4BSF - chains A and B; structure by X-ray diffraction, 2.76 A resolution.

== Chain A ==
Protein: Haemagglutinin HA1
Organism: Influenza virus A/ANHUI/1/2013 (H7N9)
Notes: fragment: ha1 of trypsin released ectodomain, residues 19-339
UniProtKB: M4YV75 (M4YV75_9INFA); residues 1-321 here correspond to UniProt positions 19-339 (UniProt number = residue number + 18)
Chain sequence (321 residues; each row starts with the number of its first residue):
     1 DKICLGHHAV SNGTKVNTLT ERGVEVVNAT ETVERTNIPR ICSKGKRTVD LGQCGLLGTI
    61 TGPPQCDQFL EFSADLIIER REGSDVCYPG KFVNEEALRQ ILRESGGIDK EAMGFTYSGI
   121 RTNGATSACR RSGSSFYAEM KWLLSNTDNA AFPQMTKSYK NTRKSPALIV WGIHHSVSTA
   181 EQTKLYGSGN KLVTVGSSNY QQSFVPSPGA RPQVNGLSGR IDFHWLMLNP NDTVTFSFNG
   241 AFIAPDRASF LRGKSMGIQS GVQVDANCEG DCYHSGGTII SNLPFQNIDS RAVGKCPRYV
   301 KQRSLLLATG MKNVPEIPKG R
Not modelled in the structure: 318-321
Cystine bridges: Cys42-Cys268, Cys54-Cys66, Cys87-Cys129, Cys272-Cys296
Covalently attached groups: N-acetylglucosamine (NAG) linked to Asn12, Asn28, Asn231

== Chain B ==
Protein: Haemagglutinin HA2
Organism: Influenza virus A/ANHUI/1/2013 (H7N9)
Notes: fragment: ha2 of trypsin released ectodomain, residues 340-516
UniProtKB: M4YV75 (M4YV75_9INFA); residues 1-177 here correspond to UniProt positions 340-516 (UniProt number = residue number + 339)
Chain sequence (177 residues; each row starts with the number of its first residue):
     1 GLFGAIAGFI ENGWEGLIDG WYGFRHQNAQ GEGTAADYKS TQSAIDQITG KLNRLIEKTN
    61 QQFELIDNEF NEVEKQIGNV INWTRDSITE VWSYNAELLV AMENQHTIDL ADSEMDKLYE
   121 RVKRQLRENA EEDGTGCFEI FHKCDDDCMA SIRNNTYDHS KYREEAMQNR IQIDPVK
Not modelled in the structure: 171-177
Cystine bridges: Cys144-Cys148
Covalently attached groups: N-acetylglucosamine (NAG) linked to Asn82

== How chain A and chain B interact ==
Pairs across the interface (132):
  Asp1(A) - Gln27(B)  hydrogen bond (backbone-backbone)
  Asp1(A) - Asn28(B)
  Asp1(A) - Glu139(B)
  Asp1(A) - Ile140(B)  hydrogen bond (backbone-backbone)
  Lys2(A) - His26(B)
  Lys2(A) - Gln27(B)  hydrogen bond (backbone-backbone)
  Lys2(A) - Cys137(B)
  Lys2(A) - Phe138(B)
  Lys2(A) - Met149(B)
  Ile3(A) - Phe24(B)  hydrophobic
  Ile3(A) - Cys137(B)
  Ile3(A) - Phe138(B)  hydrogen bond (backbone-backbone)
  Ile3(A) - Met149(B)  hydrophobic
  Cys4(A) - Trp14(B)
  Cys4(A) - Phe24(B)
  Cys4(A) - Arg25(B)  hydrogen bond (backbone-backbone)
  Cys4(A) - Gly136(B)
  Cys4(A) - Cys137(B)  disulfide
  Leu5(A) - Trp14(B)
  Leu5(A) - Gly23(B)
  Leu5(A) - Phe24(B)  hydrophobic
  Leu5(A) - Leu118(B)  hydrophobic
  Leu5(A) - Tyr119(B)  hydrophobic
  Leu5(A) - Gly136(B)  hydrogen bond (backbone-backbone)
  Leu5(A) - Phe138(B)  hydrophobic
  Gly6(A) - Trp14(B)
  Gly6(A) - Tyr22(B)
  Gly6(A) - Gly23(B)  hydrogen bond (backbone-backbone)
  Gly6(A) - Met115(B)
  His7(A) - Ile6(B)
  His7(A) - Ile10(B)
  His7(A) - Asn12(B)
  His7(A) - Gly13(B)
  His7(A) - Trp14(B)  hydrogen bond (backbone-backbone)
  His7(A) - Trp21(B)
  His8(A) - Trp14(B)
  His8(A) - Leu17(B)
  His8(A) - Gly20(B)
  His8(A) - Trp21(B)  hydrogen bond (backbone-backbone)
  Ala9(A) - Trp14(B)  hydrogen bond (backbone-backbone)
  Ala9(A) - Glu15(B)
  Ser11(A) - Glu15(B)
  Val16(A) - Asn104(B)
  Asn17(A) - Ala101(B)
  Asn17(A) - Asn104(B)  hydrogen bond (backbone-side chain)
  Thr18(A) - Ala101(B)
  Thr18(A) - Gln105(B)  hydrogen bond
  Thr18(A) - Ile108(B)
  Leu19(A) - Ala101(B)
  Leu19(A) - Met102(B)
  Leu19(A) - Gln105(B)  hydrogen bond (backbone-side chain)
  Thr20(A) - Gln105(B)  hydrogen bond (backbone-side chain)
  Val24(A) - Ile108(B)  hydrophobic
  Val26(A) - Ile108(B)  hydrophobic
  Thr30(A) - Leu52(B)
  Glu79(A) - Phe70(B)
  Arg80(A) - Phe70(B)
  Arg81(A) - Phe70(B)
  Glu95(A) - Asn71(B)
  Glu96(A) - Asp67(B)
  Glu96(A) - Asn68(B)  hydrogen bond
  Glu96(A) - Val73(B)
  Gln100(A) - Leu65(B)
  Gln100(A) - Ile66(B)
  Met256(A) - Gln62(B)
  Met256(A) - Phe63(B)
  Met256(A) - Glu64(B)
  Gly257(A) - Leu65(B)
  Ile258(A) - Leu65(B)  hydrophobic
  Gln259(A) - Asn68(B)  hydrogen bond
  Gln259(A) - Glu69(B)  hydrogen bond (side chain-backbone)
  Gln259(A) - Phe70(B)
  Ser260(A) - Phe70(B)
  Ser275(A) - Glu69(B)  hydrogen bond
  Ser281(A) - Lys58(B)
  Asn282(A) - Ile56(B)
  Asn282(A) - Lys58(B)  hydrogen bond
  Pro284(A) - Leu55(B)
  Phe285(A) - Ala96(B)  hydrophobic
  Ser290(A) - Arg85(B)
  Arg291(A) - Asp67(B)  salt bridge
  Arg291(A) - Asn68(B)
  Arg291(A) - Glu69(B)  salt bridge
  Arg291(A) - Arg85(B)
  Val293(A) - Phe63(B)
  Val293(A) - Glu64(B)
  Val293(A) - Leu65(B)
  Gly294(A) - Gln61(B)
  Gly294(A) - Gln62(B)
  Gly294(A) - Phe63(B)  hydrogen bond (backbone-backbone)
  Lys295(A) - Asn60(B)
  Lys295(A) - Gln61(B)
  Lys295(A) - Gln62(B)
  Cys296(A) - Asn60(B)
  Arg298(A) - Asn60(B)  hydrogen bond
  Arg298(A) - Trp92(B)
  Tyr299(A) - Thr89(B)
  Tyr299(A) - Trp92(B)
  Val300(A) - Trp92(B)
  Val300(A) - Ser93(B)
  Lys301(A) - Thr89(B)
  Lys301(A) - Glu90(B)
  Lys301(A) - Ser93(B)  hydrogen bond (backbone-side chain)
  Gln302(A) - Ser93(B)  hydrogen bond (side chain-backbone)
  Gln302(A) - Glu97(B)  hydrogen bond
  Leu305(A) - Ala96(B)  hydrophobic
  Leu305(A) - Glu97(B)
  Leu306(A) - Val100(B)
  Leu306(A) - Asn104(B)  hydrogen bond (backbone-side chain)
  Leu307(A) - Val100(B)  hydrophobic
  Leu307(A) - Glu103(B)
  Leu307(A) - Asn104(B)
  Ala308(A) - Asn104(B)  hydrogen bond (backbone-side chain)
  Ala308(A) - Thr107(B)
  Thr309(A) - Trp21(B)
  Thr309(A) - Ile48(B)
  Thr309(A) - Leu52(B)
  Gly310(A) - Trp21(B)
  Gly310(A) - Thr107(B)
  Met311(A) - Ile6(B)  hydrophobic
  Met311(A) - Trp21(B)
  Met311(A) - Tyr22(B)  hydrophobic
  Met311(A) - Ala111(B)  hydrophobic
  Val314(A) - Ala7(B)  hydrophobic
  Val314(A) - Glu11(B)
  Val314(A) - Asn12(B)
  Val314(A) - Gly13(B)  hydrogen bond (backbone-backbone)
  Pro315(A) - Asn12(B)
  Pro315(A) - Glu15(B)
  Glu316(A) - Asn12(B)
  Glu316(A) - Glu15(B)
  Ile317(A) - Asn12(B)  hydrogen bond (backbone-side chain)
Also at the interface, not in a pair above, chain A (64 interface residues in all): Val10, Thr32, Arg99, Arg103, Ser255, Leu283, Pro297, Lys312
Also at the interface, not in a pair above, chain B (64 interface residues in all): Leu98, Leu99, Val122
Cross-chain cystine bridges: Cys4(A)-Cys137(B)

== Summary ==
The chain A/chain B interface involves 64 residues from each chain, with 1 disulfide bond, 28 hydrogen bonds
and 2 salt bridges. Among the polar pairs are Arg291(A)-Asp67(B), Arg291(A)-Glu69(B) and Asn17(A)-Asn104(B).
Covalently linked N-acetylglucosamine: at Asn12(A), Asn28(A) and Asn231(A). Covalently linked
N-acetylglucosamine: at Asn82(B).
Here chain A is Haemagglutinin HA1 and chain B is Haemagglutinin HA2, both from Influenza virus A/ANHUI/1/2013
(H7N9). Entry 4BSF (Human H7N9 Influenza Virus Haemagglutinin in Complex with Avian Receptor Analogue 3'-SLN)
was determined by X-ray diffraction together with 4BSA, 4BSB, 4BSC, 4BSD, 4BSE, 4BSG, 4BSH and 4BSI from the
same study.
